PDB entry 8QYE | X-ray diffraction, 2.05 A resolution | chain MOLA

== Chain MOLA ==
Protein: Endo-alpha-N-acetylgalactosaminidase
Source organism: synthetic construct
Notes: EC 3.2.1.97; engineered mutation(s): Catalytic core of EngBF conceived by deep network hallucination, and corresponding to dEngBF4
Amino-acid sequence (299 residues; numbered 1 to 299; the number before each row is that of its first residue):
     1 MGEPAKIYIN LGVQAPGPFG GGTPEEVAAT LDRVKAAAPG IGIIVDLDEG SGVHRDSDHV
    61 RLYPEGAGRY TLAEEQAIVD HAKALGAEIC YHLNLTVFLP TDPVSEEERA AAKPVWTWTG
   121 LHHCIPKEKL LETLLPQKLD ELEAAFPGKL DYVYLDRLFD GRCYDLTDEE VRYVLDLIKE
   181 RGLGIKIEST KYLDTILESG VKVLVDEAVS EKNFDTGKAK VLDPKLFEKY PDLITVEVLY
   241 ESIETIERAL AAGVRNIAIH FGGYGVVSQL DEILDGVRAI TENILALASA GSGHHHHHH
Disordered / not traced: 1-2, 50-65, 213-220, 293-299
Disulfide bonds: Cys124-Cys163
Reported in the primary citation:
  - contacts within the chain: Asp156-Glu188
  - catalytic residues: His92, Asn94, Asp156, Glu188

== Summary ==
The paper reports catalytic residues His92, Asn94 and Asp156 among others; contacts within the chain involving
Cys124, Cys163 and Glu188 among others.
Chain MOLA is Endo-alpha-N-acetylgalactosaminidase (synthetic construct); the structure, Catalytic core of
endo-alpha-N-acetylgalactosaminidase from Bifidobacterium longum (EngBF) concieved by deep network
hallucination: dEngBF4, was determined by X-ray diffraction, deposited together with 8QZK.
